Entry 3HAR (X-ray diffraction, 1.70 A resolution); this record covers chain A.

[Chain A]
Protein: Bacteriorhodopsin
From: Halobacterium salinarum
UniProtKB: P02945 (BACR_HALSA); residues 1-249 here correspond to UniProt positions 14-262 (UniProt number = residue number + 13)
Amino-acid sequence (249 residues; numbered 1 to 249; the number before each row is that of its first residue):
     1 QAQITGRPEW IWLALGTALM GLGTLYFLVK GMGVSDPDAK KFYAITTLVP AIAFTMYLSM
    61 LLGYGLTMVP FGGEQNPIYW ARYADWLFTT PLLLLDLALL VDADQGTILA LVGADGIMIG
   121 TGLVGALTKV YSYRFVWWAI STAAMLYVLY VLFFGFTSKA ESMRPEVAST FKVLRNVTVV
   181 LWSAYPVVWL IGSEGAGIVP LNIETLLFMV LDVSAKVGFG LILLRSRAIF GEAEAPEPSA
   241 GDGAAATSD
Disordered / not traced: 1-5, 232-249
Covalent attachments: retinal (RET) linked to Lys-216
Sequence notes: engineered mutation Val-148 (Ile161 in P02945)
Small-molecule neighbours:
  - CPS (3-[(3-cholamidopropyl)dimethylammonio]-1-propanesulfonate): Gly-6, Trp-10, Leu-61, Leu-62
  - retinal (RET): Tyr-83, Trp-86, Thr-89, Thr-90, Leu-93, Met-118, Ile-119, Gly-122, Trp-138, Ser-141, Thr-142, Met-145, Trp-182, Tyr-185, Pro-186, Trp-189, Asp-212, Ala-215

[Summary]
Ligands of chain A: compound CPS. Covalently linked retinal: at Lys-216.
Chain A is Bacteriorhodopsin (Halobacterium salinarum); the structure, Crystal structure of bacteriorhodopsin
mutant I148V crystallized from bicelles, was determined by X-ray diffraction (same publication as 3HAN, 3HAO,
3HAP, 3HAQ and 3HAS).
